4X0X - chains A and B; structure by X-ray diffraction, 1.90 A resolution.

== Chain A (and B) ==
Protein: Putative peroxiredoxin MT2298
Source organism: Mycobacterium tuberculosis
Notes: EC 1.11.1.15; chain B of this document is another copy of the same molecule, construct and numbering; everything in this record applies to it too
UniProt: P9WIE2 (Y2238_MYCTO); residue numbers follow UniProt; this construct covers 1-153
Chain sequence (154 residues; each row starts with the number of its first residue; numbering starts at 0):
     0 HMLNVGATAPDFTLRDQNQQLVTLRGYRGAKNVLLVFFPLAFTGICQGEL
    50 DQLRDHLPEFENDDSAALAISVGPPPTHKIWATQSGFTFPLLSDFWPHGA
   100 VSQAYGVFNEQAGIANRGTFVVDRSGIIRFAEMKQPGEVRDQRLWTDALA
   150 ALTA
Disordered / not traced: 153 (chain B: fully traced)
Construct notes: expression tag (0)
Swiss-Prot annotation at these positions:
  - active site: Cys45
From the paper describing this entry:
  - catalytic residues: Cys45 (citing earlier work)
  - conformationally variable residues (side-chain flip): Cys45, Arg116
  - contacts within the chain: Thr42-Cys45 (hydrogen bond), Leu39-Cys45 (hydrogen bond), Cys45-Glu48 (water-mediated contact), Cys45-Arg116 (water-mediated contact) (from molecular simulation)

== How chain A and chain B interact ==
Contacting residue pairs (36; chain A residue first):
  Leu39(A) with Pro73(B), hydrophobic; Pro75(B), hydrophobic
  Ala40(A) with Pro75(B)
  Phe41(A) with Phe41(B), hydrophobic; Ile79(B), hydrophobic
  Val71(A) with Phe94(B), hydrophobic
  Pro73(A) with Leu39(B), hydrophobic
  Pro75(A) with Leu39(B), hydrophobic; Ala40(B); Thr42(B)
  Thr76(A) with Phe41(B); Thr76(B)
  Ile79(A) with Phe41(B), hydrophobic
  Gln83(A) with Gln83(B), hydrogen bond
  Phe94(A) with Val71(B), hydrophobic; His97(B); Ala111(B); Gly112(B); Ile113(B), hydrophobic
  Trp95(A) with His97(B); Phe107(B), hydrophobic; Glu109(B), hydrogen bond (side chain-backbone); Gln110(B); Ala111(B); Gly112(B)
  His97(A) with Phe94(B); Trp95(B); His97(B), hydrogen bond
  Phe107(A) with Trp95(B), hydrophobic
  Glu109(A) with Trp95(B), hydrogen bond (backbone-side chain)
  Gln110(A) with Trp95(B)
  Ala111(A) with Phe94(B); Trp95(B)
  Gly112(A) with Phe94(B); Trp95(B)
  Ile113(A) with Phe94(B), hydrophobic
Interface residues without a listed pair, chain A (19 interface residues in all): Thr42

== In short ==
The chain A/chain B interface involves 19 residues from each chain, with 4 hydrogen bonds. Among the polar
pairs are Gln83(A)-Gln83(B), Trp95(A)-Glu109(B) and His97(A)-His97(B). Curated annotation (UniProt) lists
active-site residue Cys45(A) on chain A. From the paper: the catalytic residue Cys45(A); conformational
variability at Cys45(A) and Arg116(A).
Chain A and chain B are both Putative peroxiredoxin MT2298 (Mycobacterium tuberculosis); the structure, The
structure of AhpE from Mycobacterium tuberculosis revisited, was determined by X-ray diffraction, deposited
together with 4X1U.
